Entry 8IME (X-ray diffraction, 2.63 A resolution); this record covers chains A and B.

== Chain A (and B) ==
Protein: Cyclic GMP-AMP synthase
Organism: Homo sapiens
Notes: EC 2.7.7.86; chain B of this document is another copy of the same molecule, construct and numbering; everything in this record applies to it too
Reference sequence: Q8N884 (CGAS_HUMAN); residues 157-522 here = UniProt positions 157-522
Sequence (366 residues; each row starts with the number of its first residue):
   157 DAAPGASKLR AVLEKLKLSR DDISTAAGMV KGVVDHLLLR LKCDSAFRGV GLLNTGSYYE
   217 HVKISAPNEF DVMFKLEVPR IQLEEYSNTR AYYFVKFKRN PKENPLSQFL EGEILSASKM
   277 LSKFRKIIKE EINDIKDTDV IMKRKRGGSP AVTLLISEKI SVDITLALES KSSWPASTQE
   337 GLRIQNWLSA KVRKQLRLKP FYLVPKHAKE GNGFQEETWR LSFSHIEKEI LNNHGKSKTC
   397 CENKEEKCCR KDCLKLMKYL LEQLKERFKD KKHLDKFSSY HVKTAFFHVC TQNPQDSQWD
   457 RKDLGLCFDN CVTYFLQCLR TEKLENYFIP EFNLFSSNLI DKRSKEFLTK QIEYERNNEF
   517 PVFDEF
Not modelled in the structure: 157-161, 177-179, 201-202, 211-215, 254-263, 268-269, 290-306, 311-315, 363-371, 521-522 (chain B: 157-160, 176-180, 211-212, 254-258, 266, 291-294, 302-305, 313, 364-369)
Bound ions: Zn2+: H390, C396, C397, C404
Small-molecule neighbours: Baicalin (0XE; 5,6-dihydroxy-4-oxo-2-phenyl-4H-chromen-7-yl beta-D-glucopyranosiduronic acid): V218, M229, R376, L377, S378, S380, D431, K432, F433, S434, S435, Y436, H437, K439, N482, F488, L490
Curated features (UniProtKB/Swiss-Prot):
  - region: K384 to K407 (DNA-binding)
  - motif: L169 to L174 (Nuclear export signal), D295 to S305 (Nuclear localization signal), K299 to R302 (KRKR-loop), K427 to H429 (KKH-loop)
  - binding site (GTP): T211, D319, R376 to E383
  - binding site (ATP): S213, E225 to D227, S380 to E383, K414, S435 to K439
  - binding site (Mg(2+)): E225, D227, D319
  - binding site (2',3'-cGAMP): D227, D319, K362, R376
  - binding site (Zn(2+)): H390, C396, C397, C404
  - site: D157, A158 (Cleavage), K187 (Important for preferential detection of curved long DNA), L195 (Important for preferential detection of curved long DNA), R255 (Arginine-anchor), D319, I320 (Cleavage)
  - modified residue: D191 (PolyADP-ribosyl aspartic acid), N210 (Microbial infection: Deamidated asparagine), S213 (Phosphoserine), Y215 (Phosphotyrosine), E286 (5-glutamyl polyglutamate), S305 (Phosphoserine), E314 (5-glutamyl glutamate), K384 (N6-acetyllysine), N389 (Microbial infection: Deamidated asparagine), K392 (N6-acetyllysine), K394 (N6-acetyllysine), K414 (N6-acetyllysine), S434 (Phosphoserine), S435 (Phosphoserine), Q451 (Microbial infection: Deamidated glutamine), Q454 (Microbial infection: Deamidated glutamine), K506 (N6-methyllysine)
  - lipidation (S-palmitoyl cysteine): C404, C405, C474
  - cross-link (Glycyl lysine isopeptide (Lys-Gly)): K173 (interchain with G-Cter in ubiquitin), K231 (interchain with G-Cter in SUMO), K285 (interchain with G-Cter in ubiquitin), K347 (interchain with G-Cter in SUMO), K384 (interchain with G-Cter in SUMO), K394 (interchain with G-Cter in SUMO), K411 (interchain with G-Cter in ubiquitin), K414 (interchain with G-Cter in ubiquitin), K427 (interchain with G-Cter in ubiquitin), K428 (interchain with G-Cter in ubiquitin), K479 (interchain with G-Cter in SUMO)
  - natural variant: G303 (G303E: Found in patients with tumors), K432 (K432T: Found in patients with uterine endometrioid carcinoma)
  - mutagenesis: D157 (D157A: No effect on type I IFN and RSAD2 induction. Highly decreases cleavage by CASP1 and enhances type I IFN and enhances RSAD2 induction upon DNA virus infection ...), L169 to L174 (Abolished export from the nucleus to the cytosol in response to DNA stimulation), K171 to L174 (Abolishes DNA-binding but does not affect translocation to the nucleus following treatment with etoposide; when associated with A-407), K171 (K171A: No effect on stimulation of interferon production), L172 (L172A: Impaired type-I interferon production in response to DNA stimulation), K173 (K173A: Strongly reduces enzyme activity and stimulation of interferon production; when associated with A-176. No effect on stimulation of interferon production ...), L174 (L174N: Strongly reduces enzyme activity and stimulation of interferon production), R176 (R176A: Strongly reduces enzyme activity and stimulation of interferon production; when associated with A-173), K187 (K187N: Induces alteration of the DNA-binding surface and leads to increased synthesis of cyclic GMP-AMP (cGAMP); when associated with R-195), D191 (D191A: Abolished poly-ADP-ribosylation by PARP1, stimulating interferon production), L195 (L195R: Induces alteration of the DNA-binding surface and leads to increased synthesis of cyclic GMP-AMP (cGAMP); when associated with N-187), N210 to Y214 (Abolishes DNA-binding but does not affect translocation to the nucleus following treatment with etoposide; when associated with A-384), 59 further mutagenesis entries in UniProt

== Chain A / chain B interface ==
Pairs across the interface - 29 pairs, chain A then chain B:
  Q341(A) with T395(B)
  L344(A) with K394(B)
  S345(A) with K394(B), hydrogen bond (side chain-backbone); T395(B); E398(B)
  A346(A) with E398(B), hydrogen bond (backbone-side chain)
  K347(A) with N388(B), hydrogen bond (side chain-backbone); E398(B), hydrogen bond (backbone-side chain)
  N388(A) with K347(B)
  N389(A) with K347(B); K394(B), hydrogen bond
  G391(A) with K394(B), hydrogen bond (backbone-side chain)
  K392(A) with S393(B); K394(B), hydrogen bond (backbone-backbone); T395(B), hydrogen bond
  S393(A) with K392(B); K394(B)
  K394(A) with L344(B); S345(B), hydrogen bond (backbone-side chain); N389(B), hydrogen bond; G391(B), hydrogen bond (side chain-backbone); K392(B), hydrogen bond (backbone-backbone); K394(B)
  T395(A) with Q341(B); S345(B); K392(B), hydrogen bond
  E398(A) with S345(B); A346(B), hydrogen bond (side chain-backbone); K347(B), hydrogen bond (side chain-backbone)
Also at the interface, not in a pair above, chain A (17 interface residues in all): N342, W343, H390, E402
Also at the interface, not in a pair above, chain B (16 interface residues in all): W343, H390, E402

== In short ==
17 residues of chain A face 16 of chain B across their interface, with 15 hydrogen bonds. Polar contacts
include S345(A)-K394(B), A346(A)-E398(B) and K347(A)-N388(B). Bound to chain A: Baicalin.
Chain A and chain B are both Cyclic GMP-AMP synthase (Homo sapiens); the structure, Human cGAS catalytic
domain bound with baicalin, was determined by X-ray diffraction together with 8IMF and 8IMG from the same
study.
